9CGM - chains A and E2 of the 120 polymer chains in the assembly; structure by electron microscopy, 2.52 A resolution.

# Chain A
Name: Capsid protein VP1
Source organism: Spiromicrovirus SpV4
Reference sequence: P11333 (CAPSD_SPV4); numbering as in UniProt (aligned over 1-553)
Sequence (553 residues; row label = number of the first residue in the row):
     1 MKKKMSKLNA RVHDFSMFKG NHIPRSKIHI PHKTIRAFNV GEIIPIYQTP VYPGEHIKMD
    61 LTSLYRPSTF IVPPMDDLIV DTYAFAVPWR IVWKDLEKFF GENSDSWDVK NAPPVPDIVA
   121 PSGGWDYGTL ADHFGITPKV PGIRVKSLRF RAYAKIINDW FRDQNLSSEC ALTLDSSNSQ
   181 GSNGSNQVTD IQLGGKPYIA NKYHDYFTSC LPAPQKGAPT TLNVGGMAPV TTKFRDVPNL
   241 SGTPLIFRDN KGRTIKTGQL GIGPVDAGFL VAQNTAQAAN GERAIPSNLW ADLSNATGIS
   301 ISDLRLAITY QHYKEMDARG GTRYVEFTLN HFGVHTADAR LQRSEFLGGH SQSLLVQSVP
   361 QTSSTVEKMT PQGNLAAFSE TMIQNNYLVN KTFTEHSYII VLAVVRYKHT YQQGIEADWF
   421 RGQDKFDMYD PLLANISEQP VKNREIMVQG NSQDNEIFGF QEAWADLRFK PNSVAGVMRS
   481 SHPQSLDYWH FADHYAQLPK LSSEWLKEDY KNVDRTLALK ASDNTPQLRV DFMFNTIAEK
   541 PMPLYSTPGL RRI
Unresolved in the structure: 1-9, 230-291

# Chain E2
Name: DNA binding protein ORF8
Source organism: Spiromicrovirus SpV4
Reference sequence: P11340 (J_SPV4); residue numbers follow UniProt; this construct covers 1-38
Sequence (38 residues; each row starts with the number of its first residue):
     1 MRRKVKNTKR HQWRLTHSAR SIKRANIMPS NPRGGRRF
Unresolved in the structure: 1-8

# How chain A and chain E2 interact
Residue-residue contacts (16; chain A residue first):
  Lys33(A) - Ser18(E2)
  Lys33(A) - Arg20(E2)
  Thr62(A) - Ala19(E2)
  Leu64(A) - Thr16(E2)
  Leu64(A) - His17(E2)
  Leu64(A) - Ser18(E2)
  Arg66(A) - Thr16(E2)  hydrogen bond (side chain-backbone)
  Arg66(A) - His17(E2)
  Leu355(A) - Arg10(E2)
  Glu380(A) - Thr16(E2)
  Met382(A) - Thr16(E2)
  Met382(A) - Ser18(E2)
  Asp531(A) - Ser18(E2)  hydrogen bond
  Asp531(A) - Ala19(E2)  hydrogen bond (side chain-backbone)
  Met533(A) - Ala19(E2)  hydrophobic
  Met533(A) - Arg20(E2)
Also at the interface, not in a pair above, chain A (10 interface residues in all): Phe532

# Summary
10 residues of chain A and 6 residues of chain E2 are in contact, with 3 hydrogen bonds. Polar pairs include
Arg66(A)-Thr16(E2), Asp531(A)-Ser18(E2) and Asp531(A)-Ala19(E2).
Here chain A is Capsid protein VP1 and chain E2 is DNA binding protein ORF8, both from Spiromicrovirus SpV4.
Entry 9CGM (The Structure of Spiroplasma Virus 4) was determined by electron microscopy.
